PDB entry 4X0U | X-ray diffraction, 1.95 A resolution | chains A and B

== Chain A (and B) ==
Protein: Alpha-aminoadipic semialdehyde dehydrogenase
From: Homo sapiens
Notes: EC 1.2.1.31, 1.2.1.3, 1.2.1.8; chain B of this document is another copy of the same molecule, construct and numbering; everything in this record applies to it too
UniProtKB: P49419 (AL7A1_HUMAN); residues 1-511 here correspond to UniProt positions 29-539 (UniProt number = residue number + 28)
Sequence (513 residues; each row starts with the number of its first residue; numbers below 1 keep their minus sign (Gly-1 is residue -1)):
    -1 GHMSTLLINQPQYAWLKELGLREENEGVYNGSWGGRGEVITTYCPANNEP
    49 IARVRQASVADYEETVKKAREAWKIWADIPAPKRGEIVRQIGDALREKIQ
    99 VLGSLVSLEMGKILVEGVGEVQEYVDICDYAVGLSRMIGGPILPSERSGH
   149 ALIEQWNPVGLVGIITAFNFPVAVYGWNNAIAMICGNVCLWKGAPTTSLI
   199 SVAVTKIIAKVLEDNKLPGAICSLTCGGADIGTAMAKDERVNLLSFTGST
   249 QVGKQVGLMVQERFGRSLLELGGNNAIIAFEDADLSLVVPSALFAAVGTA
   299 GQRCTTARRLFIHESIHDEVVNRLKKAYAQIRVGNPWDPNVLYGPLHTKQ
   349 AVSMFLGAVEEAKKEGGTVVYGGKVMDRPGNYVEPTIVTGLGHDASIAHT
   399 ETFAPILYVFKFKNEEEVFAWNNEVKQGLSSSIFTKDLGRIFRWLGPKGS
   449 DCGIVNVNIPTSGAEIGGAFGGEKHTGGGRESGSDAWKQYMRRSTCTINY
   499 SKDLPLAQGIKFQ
Not modelled in the structure: -1 to 2, 270, 458-481, 499-505 (chain B: -1 to 2, 425-426, 460-466, 475-478, 500-511)
Sequence notes: expression tag (-1 to 0)
Glycans and other covalent adducts: 4-(diethylamino)benzaldehyde (3W9) linked to Cys302
Ligand contacts: 4-(diethylamino)benzaldehyde (3W9): Glu121, Asn167, Phe168, Ala171, Val172, Trp175, Arg301, Thr303

== How chain A and chain B interact ==
Contacting residue pairs (88; chain A residue first):
  Trp71(A) - Pro445(B)
  Lys72(A) - Lys446(B)  hydrogen bond (backbone-side chain)
  Ala75(A) - Pro445(B)
  Asp76(A) - Lys446(B)  salt bridge
  Pro139(A) - Ser480(B)
  Ser143(A) - Glu471(B)  hydrogen bond
  Glu144(A) - Glu471(B)  hydrogen bond (backbone-side chain)
  Leu150(A) - Glu471(B)
  Glu152(A) - Ser480(B)  hydrogen bond
  Glu152(A) - Gly481(B)  hydrogen bond (side chain-backbone)
  Gln153(A) - Leu443(B)
  Trp154(A) - Glu479(B)
  Asn155(A) - Leu443(B)  hydrogen bond (side chain-backbone)
  Asn155(A) - Gly444(B)
  Asn155(A) - Pro445(B)
  Thr248(A) - Phe262(B)
  Lys252(A) - Glu260(B)  salt bridge
  Lys252(A) - Phe262(B)
  Gly255(A) - Gln259(B)
  Leu256(A) - Leu256(B)
  Leu256(A) - Gln259(B)
  Leu256(A) - Glu260(B)
  Gln259(A) - Leu256(B)
  Gln259(A) - Leu267(B)
  Glu260(A) - Lys252(B)  salt bridge
  Glu260(A) - Leu256(B)
  Phe262(A) - Thr248(B)
  Phe262(A) - Lys252(B)
  Phe262(A) - Leu269(B)  hydrophobic
  Leu267(A) - Gln259(B)
  Leu269(A) - Phe262(B)  hydrophobic
  Leu443(A) - Gln153(B)
  Leu443(A) - Asn155(B)  hydrogen bond (backbone-side chain)
  Leu443(A) - Cys494(B)  hydrophobic
  Leu443(A) - Ile496(B)  hydrophobic
  Gly444(A) - Asn155(B)
  Pro445(A) - Trp71(B)
  Pro445(A) - Asn155(B)
  Pro445(A) - Pro156(B)
  Pro445(A) - Arg490(B)  hydrogen bond (backbone-side chain)
  Lys446(A) - Trp71(B)
  Lys446(A) - Lys72(B)  hydrogen bond (side chain-backbone)
  Lys446(A) - Asp76(B)  salt bridge
  Ser448(A) - Arg490(B)  hydrogen bond (backbone-side chain)
  Asp449(A) - Arg490(B)
  Cys450(A) - Ser492(B)
  Gly451(A) - Ser492(B)
  Gly451(A) - Thr493(B)  hydrogen bond (backbone-backbone)
  Ile452(A) - Thr493(B)
  Val453(A) - Thr493(B)  hydrogen bond (backbone-backbone)
  Val453(A) - Cys494(B)
  Val453(A) - Thr495(B)  hydrogen bond (backbone-backbone)
  Asn454(A) - Thr495(B)
  Val455(A) - Thr495(B)  hydrogen bond (backbone-backbone)
  Val455(A) - Ile496(B)  hydrophobic
  Val455(A) - Asn497(B)  hydrogen bond (backbone-backbone)
  Asn456(A) - Asn497(B)  hydrogen bond (backbone-side chain)
  Ile457(A) - His148(B)
  Ile457(A) - Thr495(B)
  Ile457(A) - Ile496(B)
  Ile457(A) - Asn497(B)
  Lys486(A) - Ser480(B)
  Arg490(A) - Gly444(B)
  Arg490(A) - Pro445(B)  hydrogen bond (side chain-backbone)
  Arg490(A) - Gly447(B)
  Arg490(A) - Ser448(B)  hydrogen bond (side chain-backbone)
  Arg490(A) - Asp449(B)
  Arg491(A) - Gly451(B)
  Arg491(A) - Thr474(B)  hydrogen bond (side chain-backbone)
  Arg491(A) - Glu479(B)  hydrogen bond (side chain-backbone)
  Arg491(A) - Gly481(B)
  Ser492(A) - Cys450(B)
  Ser492(A) - Gly451(B)
  Thr493(A) - Gly451(B)  hydrogen bond (backbone-backbone)
  Thr493(A) - Ile452(B)
  Thr493(A) - Val453(B)  hydrogen bond (backbone-backbone)
  Thr493(A) - Lys472(B)
  Cys494(A) - Leu443(B)  hydrophobic
  Cys494(A) - Val453(B)
  Thr495(A) - Val453(B)  hydrogen bond (backbone-backbone)
  Thr495(A) - Asn454(B)
  Thr495(A) - Val455(B)  hydrogen bond (backbone-backbone)
  Thr495(A) - Ile457(B)
  Ile496(A) - Leu443(B)  hydrophobic
  Ile496(A) - Val455(B)  hydrophobic
  Asn497(A) - Val455(B)
  Asn497(A) - Asn456(B)
  Asn497(A) - Pro458(B)
Other interface residues (no listed pair), chain A (48 interface residues in all): Pro142, His148, Pro156, Leu285
Other interface residues (no listed pair), chain B (50 interface residues in all): Ala75, Gly255, Phe468, Gly469, Asp483, Arg491

== Overview ==
48 residues of chain A face 50 of chain B across their interface; the contacts include 24 hydrogen bonds and 4
salt bridges. Among the polar pairs are Asp76(A)-Lys446(B), Lys252(A)-Glu260(B) and Lys72(A)-Lys446(B).
Covalently linked 4-(diethylamino)benzaldehyde: at Cys302(A).
Both chains are Alpha-aminoadipic semialdehyde dehydrogenase (Homo sapiens). Entry 4X0U (Structure ALDH7A1
inactivated by 4-diethylaminobenzaldehyde) was determined by X-ray diffraction together with 4X0T from the
same study.
